Entry 9C5Z (electron microscopy, 3.63 A resolution); this record covers chains A and B of the 4 polymer chains in the assembly.

# Chain A (and B)
Molecule: Glutamate receptor ionotropic, kainate 2
Source organism: Rattus norvegicus
Notes: chain B of this document is another copy of the same molecule, construct and numbering; everything in this record applies to it too
UniProt: P42260 (GRIK2_RAT); residue numbers follow UniProt; this construct covers 1-908
Chain sequence (908 residues; numbered 1 to 908; the number before each row is that of its first residue):
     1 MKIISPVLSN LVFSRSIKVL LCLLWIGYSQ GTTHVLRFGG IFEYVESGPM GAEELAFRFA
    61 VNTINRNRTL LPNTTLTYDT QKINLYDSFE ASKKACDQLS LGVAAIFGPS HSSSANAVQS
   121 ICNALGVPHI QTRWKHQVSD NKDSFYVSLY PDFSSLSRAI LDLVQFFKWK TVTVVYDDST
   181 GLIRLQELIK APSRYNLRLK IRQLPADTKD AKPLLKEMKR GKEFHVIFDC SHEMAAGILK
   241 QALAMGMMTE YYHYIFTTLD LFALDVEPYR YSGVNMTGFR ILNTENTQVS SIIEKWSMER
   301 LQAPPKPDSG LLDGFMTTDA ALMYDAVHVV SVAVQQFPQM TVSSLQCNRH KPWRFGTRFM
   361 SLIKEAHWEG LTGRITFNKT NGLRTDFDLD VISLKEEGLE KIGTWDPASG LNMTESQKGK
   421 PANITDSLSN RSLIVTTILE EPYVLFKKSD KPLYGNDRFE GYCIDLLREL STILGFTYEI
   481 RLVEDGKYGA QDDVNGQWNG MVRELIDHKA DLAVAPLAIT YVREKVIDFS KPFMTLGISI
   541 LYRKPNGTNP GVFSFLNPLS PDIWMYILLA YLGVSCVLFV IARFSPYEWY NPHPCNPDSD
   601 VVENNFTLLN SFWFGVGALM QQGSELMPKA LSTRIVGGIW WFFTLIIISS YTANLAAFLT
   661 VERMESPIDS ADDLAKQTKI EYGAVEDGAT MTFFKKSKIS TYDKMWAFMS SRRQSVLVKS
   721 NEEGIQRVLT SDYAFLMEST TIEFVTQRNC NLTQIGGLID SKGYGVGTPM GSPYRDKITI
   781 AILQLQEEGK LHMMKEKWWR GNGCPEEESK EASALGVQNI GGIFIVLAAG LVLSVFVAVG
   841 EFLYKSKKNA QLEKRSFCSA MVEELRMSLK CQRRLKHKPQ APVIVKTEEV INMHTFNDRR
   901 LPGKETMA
Disordered / not traced: 1-432, 583-630, 835-908 (chain B: 1-429, 585-631, 844-908)
Covalently attached groups: N-acetylglucosamine (NAG) linked to N546
Curated features (UniProtKB/Swiss-Prot):
  - binding site (L-glutamate): P516, A518, R523, A689, T690, E738
  - modified residue (Phosphoserine): S846, S868
  - glycosylation (N-linked (GlcNAc...) asparagine): N67, N73, N275, N378, N412, N423, N430, N546, N751
  - cross-link: K886 (Glycyl lysine isopeptide (Lys-Gly) (interchain with G-Cter in SUMO1))
  - natural variant: I567 (I567C: In RNA edited version), Y571 (Y571C: In RNA edited version), Q621 (Q621R: In RNA edited version)
  - mutagenesis: N751 (N751Q: Loss of glycosylation), V883 (V883A: Abolishes interaction with KLHL17. Abolishes actinfilin-mediated degradation), I884 (I884A: Abolishes interaction with KLHL17. Abolishes actinfilin-mediated degradation), K886 (K886R: Abolishes sumoylation. Loss of kainate-mediated endocytosis)

# Interface between chain A and chain B
Contacting residue pairs - 48 pairs, chain A then chain B:
  N557(A) - A814(B)
  P558(A) - A814(B)
  P558(A) - L815(B)  hydrogen bond (backbone-backbone)
  S560(A) - L815(B)
  D562(A) - V817(B)
  I563(A) - L815(B)
  I563(A) - G816(B)
  I563(A) - I820(B)
  Y566(A) - F824(B)  hydrophobic
  V577(A) - L831(B)  hydrophobic
  I581(A) - A838(B)  hydrophobic
  S632(A) - V837(B)
  S632(A) - A838(B)
  I635(A) - L833(B)  hydrophobic
  I635(A) - V837(B)  hydrophobic
  G638(A) - Y571(B)
  W641(A) - Y571(B)  hydrophobic
  W641(A) - T644(B)
  F643(A) - I823(B)  hydrophobic
  F643(A) - L827(B)  hydrophobic
  L645(A) - T644(B)
  L645(A) - I648(B)  hydrophobic
  I646(A) - F555(B)  hydrophobic
  I646(A) - Y651(B)
  I646(A) - I823(B)  hydrophobic
  I648(A) - I648(B)  hydrophobic
  S649(A) - I648(B)
  S649(A) - Y651(B)
  S649(A) - T652(B)  hydrogen bond
  S650(A) - L655(B)
  T652(A) - T652(B)
  A653(A) - T652(B)
  A653(A) - L655(B)  hydrophobic
  A653(A) - A656(B)
  N654(A) - L659(B)
  N654(A) - S813(B)
  N654(A) - A814(B)
  N654(A) - L815(B)
  A657(A) - L659(B)  hydrophobic
  A657(A) - T660(B)
  F658(A) - E811(B)
  F658(A) - A812(B)  hydrophobic
  F658(A) - S813(B)
  F658(A) - A814(B)
  T660(A) - T660(B)
  V661(A) - E811(B)
  T678(A) - E807(B)  hydrogen bond (side chain-backbone)
  K679(A) - S809(B)
Other interface residues (no listed pair), chain A (32 interface residues in all): A570, G573, I639, F642, A656
Other interface residues (no listed pair), chain B (31 interface residues in all): W564, W640, G830, S834

# Summary
32 residues of chain A and 31 residues of chain B are in contact; the contacts include 3 hydrogen bonds. Polar
contacts include S649(A)-T652(B), T678(A)-E807(B) and P558(A)-L815(B). N-acetylglucosamine is covalently
linked to N546(A). UniProt lists 6 L-glutamate-binding residues and 4 mutagenesis sites on chain A.
Both chains are Glutamate receptor ionotropic, kainate 2 (Rattus norvegicus). Entry 9C5Z (Structure of Ligand
binding and transmembrane domains of kainate receptor Gluk2 in apo state) was determined by electron
microscopy together with 9C5Y, 9C60, 9CAZ and 8GC5 from the same study.
